Entry 3BRG (X-ray diffraction, 2.20 A resolution); this record covers chains B and C of the 3 polymer chains in the assembly.

== Chain B ==
Molecule: 15-nt DNA strand
Sequence (15 nucleotides; each row starts with the number of its first residue):
     1 TTACTGTGGG AAAGA

== Chain C ==
Molecule: Recombining binding protein suppressor of hairless
From: Mus musculus
Notes: fragment: core domain
UniProt: P31266 (SUH_MOUSE); numbering as in UniProt (aligned over 53-474)
Sequence (427 residues; each row starts with the number of its first residue):
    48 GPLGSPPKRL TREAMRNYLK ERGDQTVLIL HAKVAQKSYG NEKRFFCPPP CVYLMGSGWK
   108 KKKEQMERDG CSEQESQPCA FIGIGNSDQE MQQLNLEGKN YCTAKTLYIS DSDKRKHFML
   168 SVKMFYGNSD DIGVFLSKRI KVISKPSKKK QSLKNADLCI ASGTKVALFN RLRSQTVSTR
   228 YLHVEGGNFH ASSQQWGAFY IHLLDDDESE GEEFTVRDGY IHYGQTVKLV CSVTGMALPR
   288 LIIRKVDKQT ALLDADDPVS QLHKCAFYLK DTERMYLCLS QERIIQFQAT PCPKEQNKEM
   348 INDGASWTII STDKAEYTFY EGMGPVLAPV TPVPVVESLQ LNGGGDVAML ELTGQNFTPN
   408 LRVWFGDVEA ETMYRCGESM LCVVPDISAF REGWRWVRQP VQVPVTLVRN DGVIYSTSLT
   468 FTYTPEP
Unresolved in the structure: 48-52, 198-199, 256-261
Construct notes: expression tag (48-52)
From the paper describing this entry:
  - conformationally variable residues (loop rearrangement, order/disorder transition): Ile-131 to Gln-139, Ser-256 to Phe-261

== Chain B / chain C interface ==
Contacting residue pairs - 19 pairs, chain B then chain C:
  DG6(B) / Lys-90(C)  sugar contact
  DG6(B) / Phe-92(C)  sugar contact
  DG6(B) / Arg-220(C)  hydrogen bond to the base
  DG6(B) / Ser-221(C)  base contact
  DT7(B) / Glu-89(C)  base contact
  DT7(B) / Lys-90(C)  phosphate contact
  DT7(B) / Arg-91(C)  phosphate contact
  DT7(B) / Phe-92(C)  hydrogen bond to the phosphate
  DT7(B) / Arg-218(C)  salt bridge to the phosphate
  DT7(B) / Arg-220(C)  base contact
  DG8(B) / Arg-91(C)  hydrogen bond to the base
  DG8(B) / Arg-218(C)  salt bridge to the phosphate
  DG8(B) / Arg-220(C)  base contact
  DG8(B) / Lys-311(C)  sugar contact
  DG9(B) / Lys-192(C)  base contact
  DG9(B) / Lys-295(C)  phosphate contact
  DG9(B) / Lys-311(C)  salt bridge to the phosphate
  DG10(B) / Lys-192(C)  hydrogen bond to the base
  DG10(B) / Lys-295(C)  salt bridge to the phosphate
Also at the interface, not in a pair above, chain C (11 interface residues in all): Phe-216

== Summary ==
Chain B and chain C form an interface of 5 and 11 residues respectively; the contacts include 4 hydrogen bonds
and 4 salt bridges. Polar contacts include DG6(B)/Arg-220(C), DG8(B)/Arg-91(C) and DG10(B)/Lys-192(C). From
the paper: conformational variability at Ile-131(C) and Ser-256(C).
Here chain B is a 15-nt DNA strand and chain C is Recombining binding protein suppressor of hairless (Mus
musculus). Entry 3BRG (CSL (RBP-Jk) bound to DNA) was determined by X-ray diffraction.
